Entry 8XQL (electron microscopy, 2.99 A resolution); this record covers chains A and N of the 5 polymer chains in the assembly.

== Chain A ==
Molecule: Guanine nucleotide-binding protein G(t) subunit alpha-3
Source organism: Homo sapiens
Chain sequence (264 residues; each row starts with the number of its first residue; numbers below 1 keep their minus sign (Met-14 is residue -14)):
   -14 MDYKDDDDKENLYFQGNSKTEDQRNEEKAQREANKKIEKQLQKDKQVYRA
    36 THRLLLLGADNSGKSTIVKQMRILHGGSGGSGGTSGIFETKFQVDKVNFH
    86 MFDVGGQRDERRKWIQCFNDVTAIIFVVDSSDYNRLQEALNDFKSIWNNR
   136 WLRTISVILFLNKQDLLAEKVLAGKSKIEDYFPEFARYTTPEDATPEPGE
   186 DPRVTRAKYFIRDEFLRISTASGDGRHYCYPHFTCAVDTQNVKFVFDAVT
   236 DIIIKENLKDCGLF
Not modelled in the structure: -14 to 4, 65-69
Ligand contacts: GOQ (8-methoxy-6-nitro-naphtho[1,2-e][1,3]benzodioxole-5-carboxylic acid): Asp236, Ile239, Lys240, Leu243, Phe249

== Chain N ==
Molecule: Nanobody 35
Source organism: Homo sapiens
Notes: antibody fragment or engineered binder
Chain sequence (135 residues; each row starts with the number of its first residue):
     1 MQVQLQESGGGLVQPGGSLRLSCAASGFTFSNYKMNWVRQAPGKGLEWVS
    51 DISQSGASISYTGSVKGRFTISRDNAKNTLYLQMNSLKPEDTAVYYCARC
   101 PAPFTRDCFDVTSTTYAYRGQGTQVTVSSHHHHHH
Not modelled in the structure: 130-135
Cystine bridges: Cys23-Cys97, Cys100-Cys108

== How chain A and chain N interact ==
Residue-residue contacts (20; chain A residue first):
  Asp94(A) with Ser113(N); Thr114(N), hydrogen bond (side chain-backbone)
  Glu95(A) with Asp110(N); Thr115(N)
  Arg96(A) with Phe109(N); Asp110(N), hydrogen bond (backbone-side chain)
  Arg97(A) with Pro101(N); Asp110(N), salt bridge; Tyr116(N)
  Gln122(A) with Trp48(N)
  Glu123(A) with Thr112(N)
  Asn126(A) with Trp48(N)
  Ser130(A) with Cys108(N); Phe109(N)
  Ile131(A) with Phe109(N)
  Asn133(A) with Asp107(N)
  Asn134(A) with Asp107(N); Phe109(N)
  Arg135(A) with Asp107(N), hydrogen bond (backbone-side chain)
  Pro168(A) with Gly63(N)
Interface residues without a listed pair, chain A (17 interface residues in all): Arg93, Arg138, Phe167, Glu169
Interface residues without a listed pair, chain N (17 interface residues in all): Thr62, Lys66, Thr105, Arg106, Tyr118

== In short ==
Chain A and chain N each contribute 17 residues to their interface; the contacts include 3 hydrogen bonds and
1 salt bridge. Among the polar pairs are Arg97(A)-Asp110(N), Asp94(A)-Thr114(N) and Arg96(A)-Asp110(N).
Ligands of chain A: compound GOQ.
Here chain A is Guanine nucleotide-binding protein G(t) subunit alpha-3 and chain N is Nanobody 35, both from
Homo sapiens. Entry 8XQL (Structure of human class T GPCR TAS2R14-miniGs/gust complex with Aristolochic acid
A) was determined by electron microscopy (same publication as 8XQN, 8XQO, 8XQP, 8XQR, 8XQS, 8XQT and 8YKY).
